PDB entry 5JW1 | X-ray diffraction, 2.82 A resolution | chains A and B

== Chain A (and B) ==
Protein: Prostaglandin G/H synthase 2
Organism: Mus musculus
Notes: EC 1.14.99.1; chain B of this document is another copy of the same molecule, construct and numbering; everything in this record applies to it too
Reference sequence: Q05769 (PGH2_MOUSE); residues 35-584 here correspond to UniProt positions 20-569 (UniProt number = residue number - 15)
Amino-acid sequence (552 residues; row label = number of the first residue in the row):
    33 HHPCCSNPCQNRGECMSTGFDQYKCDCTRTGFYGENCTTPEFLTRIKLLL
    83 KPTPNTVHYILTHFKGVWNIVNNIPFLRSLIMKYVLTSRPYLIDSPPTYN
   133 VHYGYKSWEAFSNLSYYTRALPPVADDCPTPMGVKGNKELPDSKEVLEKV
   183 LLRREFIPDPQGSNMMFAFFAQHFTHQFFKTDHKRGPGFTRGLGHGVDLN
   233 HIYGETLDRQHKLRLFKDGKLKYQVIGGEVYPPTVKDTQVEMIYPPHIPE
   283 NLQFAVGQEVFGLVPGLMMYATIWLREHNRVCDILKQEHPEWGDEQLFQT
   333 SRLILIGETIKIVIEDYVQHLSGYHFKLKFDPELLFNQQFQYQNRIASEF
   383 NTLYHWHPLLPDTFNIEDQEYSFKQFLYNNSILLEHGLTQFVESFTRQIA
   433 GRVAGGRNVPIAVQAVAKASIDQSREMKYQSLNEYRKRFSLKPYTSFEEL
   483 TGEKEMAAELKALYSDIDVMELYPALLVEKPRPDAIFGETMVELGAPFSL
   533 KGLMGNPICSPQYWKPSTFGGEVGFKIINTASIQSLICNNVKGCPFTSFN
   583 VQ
Cystine bridges: C36-C47, C37-C160, C41-C57, C59-C69, C570-C576
Covalent attachments: N-acetylglucosamine (NAG) linked to N68, N145, N411
Construct notes: expression tag (33-34); engineered mutation P122 (Ser107 in Q05769)
Ligand contacts:
  - celecoxib (CEL; 4-[5-(4-methylphenyl)-3-(trifluoromethyl)-1H-pyrazol-1-yl]benzenesulfonamide): H90, V117, Q193, V350, L353, S354, Y356, L360, L385, Y386, W388, R514, A517, I518, F519, M523, V524, G527, A528, S531, L532
  - protoporphyrin IX containing co (COH): Y149, A200, A203, Q204, T207, H208, F211, K212, T213, H215, L295, V296, N383, Y386, H387, W388, H389, L392, F405, L409, V445, V448, Q455
Swiss-Prot annotation at these positions:
  - active site: H208 (Proton acceptor), Y386 (For cyclooxygenase activity)
  - binding site (substrate): R121, Y356
  - binding site (heme b): H389
  - site: S531 (Aspirin-acetylated serine)
  - modified residue: C541 (S-nitrosocysteine), S580 (O-acetylserine)
  - glycosylation (N-linked (GlcNAc...) asparagine): N68, N145, N411

== Chain A / chain B interface ==
Pairs across the interface - 111 pairs, chain A then chain B:
  R44(A) - K547(B)
  E46(A) - Q544(B)
  E46(A) - K547(B)  salt bridge
  E46(A) - S549(B)  hydrogen bond
  M48(A) - H321(B)
  M48(A) - G552(B)
  M48(A) - G553(B)
  S49(A) - H321(B)  hydrogen bond (backbone-side chain)
  S49(A) - E323(B)  hydrogen bond
  S49(A) - W324(B)  hydrogen bond
  T50(A) - E320(B)
  T50(A) - E323(B)
  G51(A) - E323(B)
  F52(A) - P322(B)
  F52(A) - E323(B)
  D58(A) - K547(B)
  D58(A) - P548(B)
  D58(A) - S549(B)  hydrogen bond
  T60(A) - K547(B)
  T60(A) - P548(B)
  R61(A) - F368(B)
  R61(A) - P543(B)  hydrogen bond (side chain-backbone)
  R61(A) - W546(B)  hydrogen bond (side chain-backbone)
  R61(A) - K547(B)
  D126(A) - Q544(B)
  P128(A) - Y374(B)
  P128(A) - S542(B)
  P128(A) - Y545(B)
  P129(A) - Y545(B)  hydrogen bond (backbone-side chain)
  T130(A) - Y545(B)
  Y135(A) - E327(B)  hydrogen bond
  Y135(A) - Q331(B)
  Y137(A) - E327(B)
  Y137(A) - Q328(B)  hydrogen bond (side chain-backbone)
  Y137(A) - Q331(B)
  K138(A) - L335(B)
  K138(A) - Q544(B)
  K138(A) - T550(B)  hydrogen bond
  S139(A) - Q331(B)
  W140(A) - V229(B)
  W140(A) - D230(B)
  W140(A) - Q331(B)
  W140(A) - R334(B)
  W140(A) - L335(B)
  W140(A) - I338(B)  hydrophobic
  W140(A) - N538(B)
  W140(A) - P539(B)  hydrophobic
  E141(A) - L239(B)
  E141(A) - Q331(B)
  F143(A) - P539(B)  hydrophobic
  F143(A) - Y545(B)
  D230(A) - W140(B)
  L239(A) - E141(B)
  H321(A) - M48(B)
  H321(A) - S49(B)  hydrogen bond (side chain-backbone)
  P322(A) - F52(B)
  E323(A) - S49(B)  hydrogen bond
  E323(A) - T50(B)
  E323(A) - G51(B)  hydrogen bond (side chain-backbone)
  E323(A) - F52(B)
  W324(A) - S49(B)  hydrogen bond
  E327(A) - Y135(B)  hydrogen bond
  E327(A) - Y137(B)
  Q328(A) - Y137(B)  hydrogen bond (backbone-side chain)
  Q331(A) - Y135(B)
  Q331(A) - S139(B)
  Q331(A) - W140(B)
  Q331(A) - E141(B)
  R334(A) - W140(B)
  L335(A) - K138(B)
  L335(A) - S139(B)
  I338(A) - W140(B)  hydrophobic
  F368(A) - R61(B)
  F368(A) - Q371(B)  hydrogen bond (backbone-side chain)
  N369(A) - Q371(B)
  Q370(A) - Q371(B)  hydrogen bond (backbone-side chain)
  Q371(A) - F368(B)  hydrogen bond (side chain-backbone)
  Q371(A) - N369(B)
  Q371(A) - Q370(B)  hydrogen bond (side chain-backbone)
  F372(A) - Q373(B)  hydrogen bond (backbone-side chain)
  Q373(A) - F372(B)  hydrogen bond (side chain-backbone)
  Q373(A) - Q373(B)
  Q373(A) - Y374(B)  hydrogen bond (side chain-backbone)
  Y374(A) - P128(B)
  Y374(A) - Q373(B)  hydrogen bond (backbone-side chain)
  Y374(A) - Q375(B)
  Q375(A) - Y374(B)
  N538(A) - W140(B)
  P539(A) - W140(B)  hydrophobic
  P539(A) - F143(B)  hydrophobic
  S542(A) - P128(B)
  P543(A) - R61(B)  hydrogen bond (backbone-side chain)
  Q544(A) - E46(B)
  Q544(A) - D126(B)
  Q544(A) - K138(B)  hydrogen bond (backbone-side chain)
  Y545(A) - P128(B)
  Y545(A) - P129(B)  hydrogen bond (side chain-backbone)
  Y545(A) - T130(B)
  Y545(A) - K138(B)
  Y545(A) - F143(B)
  W546(A) - R61(B)  hydrogen bond (backbone-side chain)
  K547(A) - E46(B)  salt bridge
  K547(A) - D58(B)
  K547(A) - R61(B)
  P548(A) - D58(B)
  P548(A) - T60(B)
  S549(A) - E46(B)  hydrogen bond
  S549(A) - D58(B)  hydrogen bond (backbone-side chain)
  T550(A) - K138(B)  hydrogen bond
  G552(A) - M48(B)
  G553(A) - M48(B)
Interface residues without a listed pair, chain A (56 interface residues in all): V229, L367
Interface residues without a listed pair, chain B (57 interface residues in all): R44, I540

== In short ==
56 residues of chain A face 57 of chain B across their interface; the contacts include 32 hydrogen bonds and 2
salt bridges. Among the polar pairs are E46(A)-K547(B), E46(A)-S549(B) and S49(A)-H321(B). Bound to chain A:
protoporphyrin IX containing co and celecoxib.
Chain A and chain B are both Prostaglandin G/H synthase 2 (Mus musculus); the structure, Crystal structure of
Celecoxib bound to S121P murine COX-2 mutant, was determined by X-ray diffraction (same publication as 5JVY
and 5JVZ).
